7Y27 - chains A and D of the 6 polymer chains in the assembly; structure by electron microscopy, 3.48 A resolution.

Chain A:
Name: Guanine nucleotide-binding protein G(I)/G(S)/G(T) subunit beta-1
Source organism: Homo sapiens
UniProt: P62873 (GBB1_HUMAN); residues 3-340 here = UniProt positions 3-340
Chain sequence (338 residues; row label = number of the first residue in the row):
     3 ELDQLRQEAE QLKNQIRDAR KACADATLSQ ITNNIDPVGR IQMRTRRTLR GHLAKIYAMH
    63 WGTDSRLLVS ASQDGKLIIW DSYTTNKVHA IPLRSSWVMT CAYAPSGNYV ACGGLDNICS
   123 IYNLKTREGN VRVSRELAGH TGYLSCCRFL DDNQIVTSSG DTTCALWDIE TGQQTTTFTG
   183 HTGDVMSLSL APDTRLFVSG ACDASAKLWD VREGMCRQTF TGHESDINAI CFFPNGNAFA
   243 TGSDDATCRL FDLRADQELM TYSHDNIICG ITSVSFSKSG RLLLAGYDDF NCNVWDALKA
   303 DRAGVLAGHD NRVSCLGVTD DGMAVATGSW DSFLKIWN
Curated features (UniProtKB/Swiss-Prot):
  - modified residue: His-266 (Phosphohistidine)
  - natural variant: Leu-30 (L30F: In MRD42; uncertain significance), Arg-52 (R52G: In MRD42), Gly-64 (G64V: In MRD42), Asp-76 (D76E: In MRD42; D76G: In MRD42), Gly-77 (G77S: In MRD42), Lys-78 (K78R: In MRD42), Ile-80 (I80N: In MRD42; I80T: In MRD42), His-91 (H91R: In MRD42; uncertain significance), Ala-92 (A92T: In MRD42), Pro-94 (P94S: In MRD42), Leu-95 (L95P: In MRD42), Arg-96 (R96L: In MRD42), 5 further natural variant entries in UniProt

Chain D:
Name: single Fab chain (svFv16)
Source organism: Homo sapiens
Notes: antibody fragment or engineered binder
Chain sequence (258 residues; numbered 2 to 247 plus 15 insertion-coded residues; 3 numbers in that range are skipped by the numbering (no residue carries them; nothing is unmodelled there); the number before each row is that of its first residue; a row labelled like 120A-120O holds insertion residues (120A, then the next letters in order)):
     2 VQLVESGGGL VQPGGSRKLS CSASGFAFSS FGMHWVRQAP EKGLEWVAYI SSGSGTIYYA
    62 DTVKGRFTIS RDDPKNTLFL QMTSLRSEDT AMYYCVRSIY YYGSSPFDFW GQGTTLTVS
120A-120O SGGGSGGGGSGGGGS
   124 SDIVMTQATS SVPVTPGESV SISCRSSKSL LHSNGNTYLY WFLQRPGQSP QLLIYRMSNL
   184 ASGVPERFSG SGSGTAFTLT ISRLEAEDVG VYYCMQHLEY PLTFGAGTKL ELKAAAHHHH
   244 HHHH
Disordered / not traced: 120A-120O, 138, 236-247
Disulfide bonds: Cys-147/Cys-217

How chain A and chain D interact:
Pairs across the interface (6; chain A residue first):
  Asp-66(A) / Tyr-103(D)  hydrogen bond
  Arg-68(A) / Tyr-103(D)
  Leu-69(A) / Tyr-103(D)  hydrophobic
  Val-90(A) / Tyr-102(D)  hydrophobic
  Glu-130(A) / Phe-27(D)
  Glu-130(A) / Ala-28(D)
Other interface residues (no listed pair), chain A (8 interface residues in all): Asp-83, His-91, Gly-131
Other interface residues (no listed pair), chain D (5 interface residues in all): Phe-32

Overview:
8 residues of chain A and 5 residues of chain D are in contact; the contacts include 1 hydrogen bond. The
hydrogen-bonded pair is Asp-66(A)/Tyr-103(D).
Here chain A is Guanine nucleotide-binding protein G(I)/G(S)/G(T) subunit beta-1 and chain D is single Fab
chain (svFv16), both from Homo sapiens. Entry 7Y27 (Cryo-EM structure of the SST-14-bound SSTR2-miniGq-scFv16
complex) was determined by electron microscopy, deposited together with 7Y24 and 7Y26.
